5USV - chains A and B; structure by X-ray diffraction, 1.30 A resolution.

# Chain A
Name: Insulin Chain A
From: Homo sapiens
UniProtKB: P01308 (INS_HUMAN); residues 1-21 here correspond to UniProt positions 90-110 (UniProt number = residue number + 89)
Sequence (21 residues; row label = number of the first residue in the row):
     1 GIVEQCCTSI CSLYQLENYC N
Disulfide bonds: C6-C11

# Chain B
Name: Insulin Chain B
From: Homo sapiens
UniProtKB: P01308 (INS_HUMAN); residues 1-30 here correspond to UniProt positions 25-54 (UniProt number = residue number + 24)
Sequence (30 residues; row label = number of the first residue in the row):
     1 FVNQHLCGSH LVEALYLVCG ERGFFYTPKT
Disordered / not traced: 30
Modified / non-standard residues: P28 ((2S)-azetidine-2-carboxylic acid; 02A)

# How chain A and chain B interact
Inter-chain disulfides: C7(A)-C7(B), C20(A)-C19(B)
Contacting residue pairs (42):
  I2(A) - L11(B)  hydrophobic
  I2(A) - L15(B)  hydrophobic
  I2(A) - T27(B)
  V3(A) - T27(B)
  V3(A) - P28(B)
  V3(A) - K29(B)
  C6(A) - Q4(B)
  C6(A) - H5(B)
  C6(A) - L6(B)  hydrogen bond (backbone-backbone)
  C6(A) - L11(B)  hydrophobic
  C7(A) - H5(B)
  C7(A) - L6(B)
  C7(A) - C7(B)  disulfide
  T8(A) - H5(B)
  S9(A) - H5(B)
  I10(A) - N3(B)
  I10(A) - Q4(B)
  I10(A) - H5(B)
  C11(A) - V2(B)
  C11(A) - N3(B)
  C11(A) - Q4(B)  hydrogen bond (backbone-backbone)
  S12(A) - V2(B)
  S12(A) - N3(B)
  L13(A) - V2(B)
  L13(A) - V18(B)  hydrophobic
  L16(A) - V2(B)  hydrophobic
  L16(A) - L11(B)  hydrophobic
  L16(A) - L15(B)
  E17(A) - V18(B)
  E17(A) - R22(B)  salt bridge
  N18(A) - F25(B)
  Y19(A) - L15(B)  hydrophobic
  Y19(A) - F24(B)
  Y19(A) - F25(B)  hydrogen bond (backbone-backbone)
  C20(A) - C19(B)  disulfide
  C20(A) - R22(B)
  C20(A) - G23(B)
  C20(A) - F25(B)
  N21(A) - R22(B)  hydrogen bond (side chain-backbone)
  N21(A) - G23(B)  hydrogen bond (backbone-backbone)
  N21(A) - F24(B)
  N21(A) - F25(B)
Interface residues without a listed pair, chain A (17 interface residues in all): E4
Interface residues without a listed pair, chain B (19 interface residues in all): A14, Y26

# Summary
Chain A and chain B form an interface of 17 and 19 residues respectively; the contacts include 2 disulfide
bonds, 5 hydrogen bonds and 1 salt bridge. Polar contacts include E17(A)-R22(B), N21(A)-R22(B) and
C6(A)-L6(B).
Here chain A is Insulin Chain A and chain B is Insulin Chain B, both from Homo sapiens. Entry 5USV (Insulin
with proline analog AzeP at position B28 in the T2 state) was determined by X-ray diffraction.
